PDB entry 4TUI | X-ray diffraction, 3.59 A resolution | chains A and F of the 8 polymer chains in the assembly

[Chain A (and F)]
Molecule: DNA double-strand break repair protein Mre11
Source organism: Methanocaldococcus jannaschii
Notes: chain F of this document is another copy of the same molecule, construct and numbering; everything in this record applies to it too
Reference sequence: Q58719 (MRE11_METJA); residue numbers follow UniProt; this construct covers 1-333
Chain sequence (337 residues; each row starts with the number of its first residue; numbers below 1 keep their minus sign (Arg-3 is residue -3)):
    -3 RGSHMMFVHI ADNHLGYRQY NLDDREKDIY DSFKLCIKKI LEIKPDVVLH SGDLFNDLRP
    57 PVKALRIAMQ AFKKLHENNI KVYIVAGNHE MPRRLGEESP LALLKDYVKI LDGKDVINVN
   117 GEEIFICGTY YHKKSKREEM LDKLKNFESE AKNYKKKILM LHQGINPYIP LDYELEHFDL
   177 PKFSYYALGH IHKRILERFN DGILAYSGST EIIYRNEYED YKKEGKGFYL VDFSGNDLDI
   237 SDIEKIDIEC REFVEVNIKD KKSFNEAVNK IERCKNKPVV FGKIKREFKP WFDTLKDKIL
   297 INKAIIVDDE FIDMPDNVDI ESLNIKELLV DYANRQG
Unresolved in the structure: 314-333 (chain F: -3 to -2, 304-333)
Differences from the reference sequence: expression tag (-3 to 0)
UniProt features mapped onto this chain:
  - active site: His85 (Proton donor)
  - binding site (Mn(2+)): Asp8, His10, Asp49, Asn84, His158, His186, His188
From the paper describing this entry:
  - mutagenesis - R55S, R89S: abolished binding to TP124/580
  - mutagenesis - R55S, R89S: decreased catalytic activity
  - mutagenesis - V58C/L99C, K129A, K132D, I302R, I302Y: decreased catalytic activity on DAR134
  - mutagenesis - K129A, K132D, I302Y: decreased catalytic activity on TP124/580
  - mutagenesis - I302R: unchanged catalytic activity on TP124/580
  - mutagenesis - K59C/E94C: decreased catalytic activity on reduced state
  - mutagenesis - K59C/E94C: increased catalytic activity on oxidized conditions

[How chain A and chain F interact]
Contacting residue pairs (24; chain A residue first):
  Arg-3(A) - Lys130(F)
  Arg-3(A) - Pro166(F)
  Arg-3(A) - Leu167(F)
  Arg-3(A) - Asp168(F)
  Arg-3(A) - Tyr169(F)  hydrogen bond (side chain-backbone)
  Arg-3(A) - Glu170(F)
  Gly-2(A) - Pro166(F)  hydrogen bond (backbone-backbone)
  Gly-2(A) - Leu167(F)
  Met2(A) - Tyr169(F)
  Lys35(A) - Phe174(F)
  Glu38(A) - His173(F)
  Ile39(A) - Asn162(F)
  Ile39(A) - Glu172(F)
  Ile39(A) - Phe174(F)  hydrophobic
  Leu226(A) - Tyr169(F)
  Leu226(A) - Glu172(F)
  Glu240(A) - Arg133(F)  salt bridge
  Glu240(A) - Tyr169(F)  hydrogen bond
  Glu240(A) - Glu172(F)
  Lys241(A) - Arg133(F)  hydrogen bond (backbone-side chain)
  Lys241(A) - Glu134(F)
  Ile242(A) - Phe174(F)  hydrophobic
  Asp243(A) - Glu134(F)
  Glu245(A) - Lys141(F)  salt bridge

[In short]
Chain A and chain F form an interface of 12 and 13 residues respectively; the contacts include 4 hydrogen
bonds and 2 salt bridges. Among the polar pairs are Glu240(A)-Arg133(F), Glu245(A)-Lys141(F) and
Arg-3(A)-Tyr169(F). The paper reports that V58C/L99C, K129A and K132D of chain A, among others, reduce
catalytic activity on DAR134; K129A, K132D and I302Y of chain A reduce catalytic activity on TP124/580; 8
substitutions were tested in all.
Chain A and chain F are both DNA double-strand break repair protein Mre11 (Methanocaldococcus jannaschii); the
structure, Crystal structure of MjMre11-DNA1 complex, was determined by X-ray diffraction together with 4TUG
from the same study.
